6TYT - chains A and B of the 3 polymer chains in the assembly; structure by X-ray diffraction, 2.40 A resolution.

Chain A:
Protein: X-ray repair cross-complementing protein 5
Organism: Xenopus laevis
Notes: EC 3.6.4.-; fragment: Ku80 von Willebrand domain
Reference sequence: A0A1L8EVE5 (A0A1L8EVE5_XENLA); numbering as in UniProt; present here: 1-169, 188-242
Amino-acid sequence (231 residues; each row starts with the number of its first residue; note: 18 numbers in that range are skipped by the numbering (no residue carries them; nothing is unmodelled there); numbers below 1 keep their minus sign (Met-6 is residue -6)):
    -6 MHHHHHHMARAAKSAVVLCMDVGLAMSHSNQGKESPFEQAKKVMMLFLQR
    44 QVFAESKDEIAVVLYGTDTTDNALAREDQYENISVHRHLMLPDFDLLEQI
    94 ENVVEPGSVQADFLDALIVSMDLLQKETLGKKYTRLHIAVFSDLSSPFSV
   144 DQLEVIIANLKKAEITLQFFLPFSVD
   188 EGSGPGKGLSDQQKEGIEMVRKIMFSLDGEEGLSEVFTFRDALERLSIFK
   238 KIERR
Disordered / not traced: -6 to 5, 188-194, 237-242
Sequence notes: initiating methionine (-6); expression tag (-5 to 0); engineered mutation Ser190 (Cys in A0A1L8EVE5), Ala229 (Ser in A0A1L8EVE5)
From the paper describing this entry:
  - mutagenesis - S229A: increased binding to Ala-lys-gly-leu-phe-met (chain B)

Chain B:
Protein: Ala-lys-gly-leu-phe-met
Notes: fragment: XLF Ku Binding Motif
Amino-acid sequence (18 residues; numbered 294 to 311; the number before each row is that of its first residue):
   294 RPPAGASKPKKKAKGLFM
Disordered / not traced: 294-305

Chain A / chain B interface:
Contacting residue pairs - 19 pairs, chain A then chain B:
  Val9(A) - Leu309(B)  hydrophobic
  Phe40(A) - Leu309(B)
  Arg43(A) - Leu309(B)  hydrogen bond (side chain-backbone)
  Arg128(A) - Met311(B)
  His130(A) - Gly308(B)
  Ala132(A) - Leu309(B)  hydrophobic
  Phe134(A) - Leu309(B)  hydrophobic
  Gln161(A) - Lys307(B)  hydrogen bond (side chain-backbone)
  Gln161(A) - Gly308(B)
  Gln161(A) - Leu309(B)  hydrogen bond (side chain-backbone)
  Gln161(A) - Phe310(B)
  Phe163(A) - Leu309(B)  hydrophobic
  Phe163(A) - Phe310(B)  hydrophobic
  Glu222(A) - Lys307(B)
  Phe224(A) - Phe310(B)  hydrophobic
  Ala229(A) - Phe310(B)
  Arg232(A) - Phe310(B)
  Leu233(A) - Leu309(B)
  Leu233(A) - Phe310(B)  hydrophobic
Also at the interface, not in a pair above, chain A (16 interface residues in all): Leu11, Asp215

In short:
Chain A and chain B form an interface of 16 and 5 residues respectively, with 3 hydrogen bonds. Polar pairs
include Arg43(A)-Leu309(B), Gln161(A)-Lys307(B) and Gln161(A)-Leu309(B). The paper reports that S229A of chain
A increases binding to Ala-lys-gly-leu-phe-met (chain B).
Chain A is X-ray repair cross-complementing protein 5 (Xenopus laevis) and chain B is Ala-lys-gly-leu-phe-met;
the structure, Structure of Ku80 von Willebrand domain S229A mutant complexed with APLF and XLF Ku Binding
Motif, was determined by X-ray diffraction (same publication as 6TYU, 6TYV, 6TYW, 6TYX and 6TYZ).
